5BNY - chains A and D of the 6 polymer chains in the assembly; structure by X-ray diffraction, 2.66 A resolution.

[Chain A]
Molecule: Hemagglutinin
From: Influenza A virus (A/chicken/Guangdong/S1311/2010(H6N6))
Reference sequence: A0A067YZV9 (A0A067YZV9_9INFA); residues 1-324 here correspond to UniProt positions 17-340 (UniProt number = residue number + 16)
Sequence (324 residues; numbered 1 to 324; the number before each row is that of its first residue):
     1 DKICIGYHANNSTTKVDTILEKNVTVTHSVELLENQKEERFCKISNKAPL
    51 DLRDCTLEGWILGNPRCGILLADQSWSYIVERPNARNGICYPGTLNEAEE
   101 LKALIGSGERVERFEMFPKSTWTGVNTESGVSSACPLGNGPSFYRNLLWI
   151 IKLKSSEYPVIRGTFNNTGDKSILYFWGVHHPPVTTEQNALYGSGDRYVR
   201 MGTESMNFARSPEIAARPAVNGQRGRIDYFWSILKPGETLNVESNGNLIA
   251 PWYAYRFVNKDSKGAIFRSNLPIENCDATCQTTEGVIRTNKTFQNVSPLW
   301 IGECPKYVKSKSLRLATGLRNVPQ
Disulfides: Cys42-Cys276, Cys55-Cys67, Cys90-Cys135, Cys280-Cys304
Covalent attachments: N-acetylglucosamine (NAG) linked to Asn11, Asn23, Asn166, Asn290

[Chain D]
Molecule: Hemagglutinin
From: Influenza A virus
Reference sequence: A0A067YZV9 (A0A067YZV9_9INFA); residues 1-185 here correspond to UniProt positions 345-529 (UniProt number = residue number + 344)
Sequence (191 residues; each row starts with the number of its first residue):
     1 GLFGAIAGFIEGGWTGMIDGWYGYHHENSQGSGYAADKESTQKAIDGITN
    51 KVNSIIDKMNTQFEAVGHEFSNLERRIDNLNKRMEDGFLDVWTYNAELLV
   101 LLENERTLDLHDANVKNLHEKVRSQLRDNANDLGNGCFEFWHKCNNECME
   151 SVKNGTYDYPKYQKESRLNRQKIESVKLENFDVYQGALVPR
Not modelled in the structure: 174-191
Construct notes: expression tag (186-191)
Disulfides: Cys144-Cys148

[Chain A / chain D interface]
Contacting residue pairs (11):
  Glu99(A) with Arg76(D)
  Glu100(A) with Asn72(D); Leu73(D); Glu74(D); Arg75(D), hydrogen bond (side chain-backbone); Arg76(D), salt bridge
  Ala103(A) with Arg75(D); Arg76(D)
  Leu104(A) with Arg75(D)
  Ser107(A) with Arg75(D), hydrogen bond
  Trp231(A) with Leu73(D), hydrophobic
Also at the interface, not in a pair above, chain A (7 interface residues in all): Glu97

[Summary]
7 residues of chain A face 5 of chain D across their interface; the contacts include 2 hydrogen bonds and 1
salt bridge. Polar contacts include Glu100(A)-Arg76(D), Glu100(A)-Arg75(D) and Ser107(A)-Arg75(D).
N-acetylglucosamine is covalently linked to Asn11(A), Asn23(A), Asn166(A) and Asn290(A).
Here chain A is Hemagglutinin (Influenza A virus (A/chicken/Guangdong/S1311/2010(H6N6))) and chain D is
Hemagglutinin (Influenza A virus). Entry 5BNY (Crystal structure of hemagglutinin of
A/Chicken/Guangdong/S1311/2010 (H6N6)) was determined by X-ray diffraction (same publication as 5BQZ, 5BQY,
5BR0, 5BR3 and 5BR6).
